8C60 - chains A and D of the 4 polymer chains in the assembly; structure by electron microscopy, 3.40 A resolution.

== Chain A ==
Name: Isoform 2 of Paired amphipathic helix protein Sin3b
From: Homo sapiens
UniProtKB: O75182 (SIN3B_HUMAN), isoform O75182-2; numbering as in UniProt (aligned over 1-1130)
Sequence (1130 residues; each row starts with the number of its first residue):
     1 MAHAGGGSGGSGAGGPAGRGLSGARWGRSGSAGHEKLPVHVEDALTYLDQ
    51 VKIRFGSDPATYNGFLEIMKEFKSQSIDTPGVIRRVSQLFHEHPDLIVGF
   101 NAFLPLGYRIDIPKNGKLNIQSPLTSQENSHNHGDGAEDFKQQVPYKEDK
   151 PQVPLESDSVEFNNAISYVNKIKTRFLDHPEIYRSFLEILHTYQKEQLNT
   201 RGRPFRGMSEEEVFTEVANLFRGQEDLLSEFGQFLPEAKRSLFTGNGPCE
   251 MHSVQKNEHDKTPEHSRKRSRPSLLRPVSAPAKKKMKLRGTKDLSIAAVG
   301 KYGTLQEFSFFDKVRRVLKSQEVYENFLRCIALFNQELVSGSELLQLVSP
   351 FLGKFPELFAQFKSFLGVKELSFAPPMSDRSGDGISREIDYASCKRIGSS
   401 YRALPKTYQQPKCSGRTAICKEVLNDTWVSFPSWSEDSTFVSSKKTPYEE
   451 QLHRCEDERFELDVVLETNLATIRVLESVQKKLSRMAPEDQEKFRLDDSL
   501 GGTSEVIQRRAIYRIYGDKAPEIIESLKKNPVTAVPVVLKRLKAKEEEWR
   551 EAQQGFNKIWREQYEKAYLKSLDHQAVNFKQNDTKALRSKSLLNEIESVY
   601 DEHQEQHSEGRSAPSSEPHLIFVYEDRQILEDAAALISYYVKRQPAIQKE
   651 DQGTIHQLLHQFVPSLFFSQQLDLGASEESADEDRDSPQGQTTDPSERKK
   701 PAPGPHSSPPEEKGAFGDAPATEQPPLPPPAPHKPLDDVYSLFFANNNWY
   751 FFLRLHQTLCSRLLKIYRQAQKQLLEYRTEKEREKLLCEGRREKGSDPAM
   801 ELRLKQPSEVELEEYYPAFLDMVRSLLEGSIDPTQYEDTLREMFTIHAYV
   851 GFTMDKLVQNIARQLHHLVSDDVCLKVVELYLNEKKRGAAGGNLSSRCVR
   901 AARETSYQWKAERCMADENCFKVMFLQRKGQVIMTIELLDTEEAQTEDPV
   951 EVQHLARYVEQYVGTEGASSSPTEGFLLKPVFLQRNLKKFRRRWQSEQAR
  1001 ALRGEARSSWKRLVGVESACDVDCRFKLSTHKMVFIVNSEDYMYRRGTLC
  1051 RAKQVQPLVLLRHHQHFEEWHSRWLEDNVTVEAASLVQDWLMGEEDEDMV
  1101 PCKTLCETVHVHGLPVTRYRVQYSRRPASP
Unresolved in the structure: 1-303, 368-393, 671-736, 794-801, 940-1130
From the paper describing this entry:
  - mutagenesis - E456R/D457R/E461R: decreased catalytic activity
  - mutagenesis - E436A/D437A: abolished catalytic activity on deacetylate H3K27 from a nucleosome

== Chain D ==
Name: Mortality factor 4-like protein 1
From: Homo sapiens
UniProtKB: Q9UBU8 (MO4L1_HUMAN); residue numbers follow UniProt; this construct covers 1-362
Sequence (362 residues; row label = number of the first residue in the row):
     1 MAPKQDPKPKFQEGERVLCFHGPLLYEAKCVKVAIKDKQVKYFIHYSGWN
    51 KKSAVRPRRSEKSLKTHEDIVALFPVPEGAPSVHHPLLTSSWDEWVPESR
   101 VLKYVDTNLQKQRELQKANQEQYAEGKMRGAAPGKKTSGLQQKNVEVKTK
   151 KNKQKTPGNGDGGSTSETPQPPRKKRARVDPTVENEETFMNRVEVKVKIP
   201 EELKPWLVDDWDLITRQKQLFYLPAKKNVDSILEDYANYKKSRGNTDNKE
   251 YAVNEVVAGIKEYFNVMLGTQLLYKFERPQYAEILADHPDAPMSQVYGAP
   301 HLLRLFVRIGAMLAYTPLDEKSLALLLNYLHDFLKYLAKNSATLFSASDY
   351 EVAPPEYHRKAV
Unresolved in the structure: 1-199
Swiss-Prot annotation at these positions:
  - region: Tyr26 to Lys62 (Interaction with KAT8), Leu323 to Leu344 (Interaction with RB1-2)
  - motif: Lys135 to Glu146 (Nuclear localization signal)
  - modified residue: Lys143 (N6-acetyllysine)
  - mutagenesis: Val208 (V208E: Abolishes binding to MRFAP1), Glu234 (E234R: No effect on MRFAP1 binding), Tyr251 (Y251A: No effect on MRFAP1 binding), Asn254 (N254C: Reduces binding to MRFAP1)

== Chain A / chain D interface ==
Contacting residue pairs - 12 pairs, chain A then chain D:
  Cys394(A) with Ser348(D), hydrogen bond (backbone-backbone); Tyr350(D)
  Arg396(A) with Gln217(D); Gln219(D)
  Arg402(A) with Gln217(D); Val352(D)
  Ala403(A) with Val352(D)
  Pro405(A) with Glu351(D)
  Thr407(A) with Tyr222(D), hydrogen bond
  Phe431(A) with Ala353(D); Pro354(D), hydrophobic; Pro355(D)
Other interface residues (no listed pair), chain D (13 interface residues in all): Lys218, Asp349, His358

== In short ==
The interface between chain A and chain D involves 7 residues on one side and 13 on the other, with 2 hydrogen
bonds. Polar contacts include Thr407(A)-Tyr222(D) and Cys394(A)-Ser348(D). The paper reports that
E456R/D457R/E461R of chain A reduce catalytic activity; E436A/D437A of chain A abolish catalytic activity on
deacetylate H3K27 from a nucleosome.
Here chain A is Isoform 2 of Paired amphipathic helix protein Sin3b and chain D is Mortality factor 4-like
protein 1, both from Homo sapiens. Entry 8C60 (Cryo-EM structure of the human SIN3B full-length complex at 3.4
Angstrom resolution) was determined by electron microscopy together with 8BPA, 8BPB and 8BPC from the same
study.
